5T29 - chains H and L of the 3 polymer chains in the assembly; structure by X-ray diffraction, 2.03 A resolution.

== Chain H ==
Name: Antibody 10E8 FAB HEAVY CHAIN
Organism: Homo sapiens
Notes: antibody fragment or engineered binder
Sequence (236 residues; row label = number of the first residue in the row; a row labelled like 52A-52C holds insertion residues (52A, then the next letters in order)):
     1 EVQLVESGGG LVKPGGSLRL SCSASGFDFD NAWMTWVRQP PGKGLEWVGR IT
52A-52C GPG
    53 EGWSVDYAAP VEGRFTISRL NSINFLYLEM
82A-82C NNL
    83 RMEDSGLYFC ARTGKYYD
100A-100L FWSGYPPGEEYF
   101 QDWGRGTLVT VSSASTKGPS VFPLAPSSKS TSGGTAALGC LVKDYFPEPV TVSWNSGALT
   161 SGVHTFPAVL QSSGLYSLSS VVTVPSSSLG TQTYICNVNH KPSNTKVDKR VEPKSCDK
Not modelled in the structure: 215-218
Disulfide bonds: Cys22-Cys92, Cys140-Cys196

== Chain L ==
Name: Antibody 10E8 FAB LIGHT CHAIN
Organism: Homo sapiens
Notes: antibody fragment or engineered binder
Sequence (215 residues; each row starts with the number of its first residue; note: 1 number in that range is skipped by the numbering (no residue carries it; nothing is unmodelled there); a row labelled like 95A-95C holds insertion residues (95A, then the next letters in order)):
     1 SYELTQETG
    11 VSVALGDTVT ITCEGDSLES HYASWYQKKP GQAPILLFYG DDNRPSGVPD RFSGDADGNE
    71 ASLTIDGAQA EDDAEYYCSS RDKSG
95A-95C SRL
    96 SVFGGGTKLT VLSQPKAAPS VTLFPPSSEE LQANKATLVC LISDFYPGAV TVAWKADSSP
   156 VKAGVETTTP SKQSNNKYAA SSYLSLTPEQ WKSHRSYSCQ VTHEGSTVEK TVAPTECS
Not modelled in the structure: 1, 211-213
Disulfide bonds: Cys23-Cys88, Cys135-Cys194

== Chain H / chain L interface ==
Residue-residue contacts - 83 pairs, chain H then chain L:
  Val37(H) with Phe98(L), hydrophobic
  Gln39(H) with Lys38(L); Tyr87(L)
  Lys43(H) with Tyr87(L)
  Gly44(H) with Tyr87(L)
  Leu45(H) with Tyr87(L); Phe98(L)
  Trp47(H) with Leu95C(L), hydrophobic; Ser96(L); Phe98(L)
  Arg50(H) with Arg95B(L), hydrogen bond (side chain-backbone)
  Asp58(H) with Arg95B(L); Leu95C(L)
  Tyr59(H) with Leu95C(L)
  Tyr98(H) with Tyr32(L), hydrophobic; Gly50(L); Asp51(L), hydrogen bond (side chain-backbone); Asn53(L)
  Ser100C(H) with Tyr32(L), hydrogen bond
  Tyr100E(H) with Ser30(L); His31(L); Gly95(L)
  Pro100F(H) with His31(L); Gly95(L)
  Pro100G(H) with Arg91(L), hydrogen bond (backbone-side chain); Gly95(L); Ser95A(L)
  Gly100H(H) with His31(L), hydrogen bond (backbone-side chain); Arg91(L), hydrogen bond (backbone-side chain)
  Glu100I(H) with His31(L), salt bridge; Tyr32(L); Arg91(L)
  Glu100J(H) with Arg91(L), salt bridge; Arg95B(L)
  Tyr100K(H) with Ser34(L); Tyr36(L); Leu46(L), hydrophobic; Tyr49(L)
  Phe100L(H) with Tyr36(L), hydrogen bond (backbone-side chain); Leu46(L); Ser89(L); Phe98(L), hydrophobic
  Trp103(H) with Pro44(L); Phe98(L), hydrophobic
  Gly104(H) with Ala43(L)
  Arg105(H) with Gly41(L), hydrogen bond (side chain-backbone); Gln42(L); Ala43(L)
  Phe122(H) with Ser122(L); Glu125(L)
  Pro123(H) with Ser122(L); Glu124(L)
  Leu124(H) with Phe119(L), hydrophobic
  Ala125(H) with Phe119(L)
  Ser130(H) with Val116(L); Thr117(L), hydrogen bond
  Ala137(H) with Phe119(L)
  Leu141(H) with Thr132(L); Val134(L), hydrophobic; Tyr178(L), hydrophobic
  Lys143(H) with Glu125(L); Thr132(L), hydrogen bond
  His164(H) with Ser138(L); Gln168(L); Ala174(L)
  Phe166(H) with Leu136(L), hydrophobic; Ile137(L); Ala174(L), hydrophobic; Ala175(L)
  Pro167(H) with Ser166(L); Ser176(L)
  Ala168(H) with Thr163(L)
  Val169(H) with Glu161(L); Thr163(L); Tyr178(L), hydrophobic
  Gln171(H) with Glu161(L)
  Ser172(H) with Glu161(L), hydrogen bond (backbone-side chain)
  Leu178(H) with Tyr178(L)
  Ser179(H) with Val134(L); Tyr178(L), hydrogen bond
  Val181(H) with Phe119(L), hydrophobic; Leu136(L), hydrophobic
  Lys209(H) with Glu124(L), salt bridge
Interface residues without a listed pair, chain H (49 interface residues in all): Glu46, Ser56, Phe91, Asp100, Gln101, Val121, Leu170, Ser177
Interface residues without a listed pair, chain L (50 interface residues in all): Ser90, Ser94, Val97, Gly100, Thr162, Ser180, Lys205

== Summary ==
49 residues of chain H and 50 residues of chain L are in contact; the contacts include 12 hydrogen bonds and 3
salt bridges. Polar contacts include Glu100I(H)-His31(L), Glu100J(H)-Arg91(L) and Lys209(H)-Glu124(L).
Chain H is Antibody 10E8 FAB HEAVY CHAIN and chain L is Antibody 10E8 FAB LIGHT CHAIN, both from Homo sapiens;
the structure, Crystal structure of 10E8 Fab light chain mutant3, against the MPER region of the HIV-1 Env
..., was determined by X-ray diffraction together with 5SY8, 5T5B, 5T6L, 5T80, 5T85 and 5TFW from the same
study.
